Entry 1R1W (X-ray diffraction, 1.80 A resolution); this record covers chain A.

== Chain A ==
Protein: Hepatocyte growth factor receptor
Organism: Homo sapiens
Notes: EC 2.7.1.112; fragment: tyrosine kinase domain
Reference sequence: P08581 (MET_HUMAN); numbering as in UniProt (aligned over 1049-1360)
Amino-acid sequence (312 residues; numbered 1049 to 1360; the number before each row is that of its first residue):
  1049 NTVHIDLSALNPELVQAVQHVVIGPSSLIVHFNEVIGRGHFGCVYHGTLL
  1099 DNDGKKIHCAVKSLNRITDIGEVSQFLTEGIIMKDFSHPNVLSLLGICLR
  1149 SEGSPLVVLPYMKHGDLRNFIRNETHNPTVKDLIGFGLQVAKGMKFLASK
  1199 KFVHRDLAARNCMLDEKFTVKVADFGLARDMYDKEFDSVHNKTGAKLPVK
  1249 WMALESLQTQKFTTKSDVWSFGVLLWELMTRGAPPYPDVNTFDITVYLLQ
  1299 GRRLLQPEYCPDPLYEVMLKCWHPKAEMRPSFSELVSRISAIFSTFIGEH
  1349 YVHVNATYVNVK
Unresolved in the structure: 1049, 1099-1103, 1231-1244, 1286-1290
Construct notes: engineered mutation Phe-1194 (Tyr in P08581), Phe-1234 (Tyr in P08581), Asp-1235 (Tyr in P08581), Leu-1272 (Val in P08581)
Swiss-Prot annotation at these positions:
  - region: Trp-1320 to Val-1359 (Interaction with MUC20)
  - active site: Asp-1204 (Proton acceptor)
  - binding site (ATP): Ile-1084 to Val-1092, Lys-1110
  - modified residue: Tyr-1230 (Phosphotyrosine), Thr-1289 (Phosphothreonine), Tyr-1349 (Phosphotyrosine), Tyr-1356 (Phosphotyrosine)
  - natural variant: Val-1092 (V1092I: In RCCP), His-1094 (H1094L: In RCCP; H1094R: In RCCP; H1094Y: In RCCP), His-1106 (H1106D: In RCCP), Met-1131 (M1131T: In RCCP), Thr-1173 (T1173I: In HCC), Val-1188 (V1188L: In RCCP), Leu-1195 (L1195V: In RCCP), Val-1220 (V1220I: In RCCP), Asp-1228 (D1228H: In RCCP; D1228N: In RCCP), Tyr-1230 (Y1230C: In RCCP; Y1230D: In RCCP; Y1230H: In RCCP), Lys-1244 (K1244R: In HCC), Met-1250 (M1250I: In HCC; M1250T: In RCCP), 1 further natural variant entry in UniProt
  - mutagenesis: Tyr-1313 (Y1313F: No effect on ligand-induced CBL-mediated ubiquitination; when associated with F-1349, F-1356 and F-1365), Tyr-1349 (Y1349F: No effect on ligand-induced CBL-mediated ubiquitination; when associated with F-1313, F-1356 and F-1365), Tyr-1356 (Y1356F: No effect on ligand-induced CBL-mediated ubiquitination; when associated with F-1313, F-1349 and F-1365)
What the authors report for this chain:
  - contacts within the chain: Arg-1208/Tyr-1230 (pi stacking), Gly-1128/Leu-1225 (hydrophobic contact)
  - conformationally variable residues (order/disorder transition): Asp-1231 to Lys-1244
  - disease-associated variants - V1092I, H1094L, H1094R, H1094Y, H1106D, M1131T, V1188L, L1195V, V1220I, D1228H, D1228N, Y1230C, Y1230H, Y1235D, K1244R, M1250I, M1250T: increased catalytic activity (citing earlier work)
  - post-translational modification sites: Tyr-1349, Tyr-1356 (citing earlier work)
  - catalytic residues: Asp-1204 (proposed by the authors, not directly observed)

== In short ==
UniProt lists active-site residue Asp-1204, 10 ATP-binding residues and 3 mutagenesis sites. From the paper:
the catalytic residue Asp-1204; V1092I, H1094L and H1094R, among others, increase catalytic activity; 17
substitutions were tested in all.
Chain A is Hepatocyte growth factor receptor (Homo sapiens); the structure, Crystal structure of the tyrosine
kinase domain of the hepatocyte growth factor receptor C-met, was determined by X-ray diffraction (same
publication as 1R0P).
